Entry 5KSV (X-ray diffraction, 2.19 A resolution); this record covers chains A and B of the 3 polymer chains in the assembly.

Chain A:
Protein: MHC class II HLA-DQ-alpha chain
From: Homo sapiens
UniProtKB: O19705 (O19705_HUMAN); the construct lacks a stretch of the UniProt sequence and is renumbered around it, so the offset changes along the chain: -1 to 9 = UniProt 1-11; 10-52 = UniProt 13-55; 54-191 = UniProt 56-193
Sequence (199 residues; numbered -1 to 197 plus 1 insertion-coded residue; 1 number in that range is skipped by the numbering (no residue carries it; nothing is unmodelled there); the number before each row is that of its first residue; numbers below 1 keep their minus sign (Glu-1 is residue -1)):
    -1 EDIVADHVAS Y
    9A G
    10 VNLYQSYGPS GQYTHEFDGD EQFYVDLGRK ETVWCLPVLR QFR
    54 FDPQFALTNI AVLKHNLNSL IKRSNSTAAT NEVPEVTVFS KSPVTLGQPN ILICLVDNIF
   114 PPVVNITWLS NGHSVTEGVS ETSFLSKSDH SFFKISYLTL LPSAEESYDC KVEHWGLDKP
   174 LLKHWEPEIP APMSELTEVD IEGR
Disordered / not traced: -1 to 0, 181-197
Disulfides: Cys107-Cys163
Construct notes: expression tag (192-197)

Chain B:
Protein: MHC class II HLA-DQ-beta-1
From: Homo sapiens
UniProtKB: O19712 (O19712_HUMAN); numbering as in UniProt (aligned over 1-198)
Sequence (204 residues; each row starts with the number of its first residue):
     1 RDSPEDFVYQ FKGMCYFTNG TERVRLVSRS IYNREEIVRF DSDVGEFRAV TLLGLPAAEY
    61 WNSQKDILER KRAAVDRVCR HNYQLELRTT LQRRVEPTVT ISPSRTEALN HHNLLVCSVT
   121 DFYPAQIKVR WFRNDQEETA GVVSTPLIRN GDWTFQILVM LEMTPQRGDV YTCHVEHPSL
   181 QSPITVEWRA QSESAQSKVD IEGR
Disordered / not traced: 1-2, 105-112, 191-204
Disulfides: Cys15-Cys79, Cys117-Cys173
Construct notes: expression tag (199-204)
What the authors report for this chain:
  - conformationally variable residues (order/disorder transition): Arg105 to His112

How chain A and chain B interact:
Contacting residue pairs (126; chain A residue first):
  Ile1(A) - Tyr16(B)  hydrophobic
  Ile1(A) - Arg25(B)
  Ile1(A) - Arg29(B)
  Val2(A) - Thr18(B)
  Ala3(A) - Tyr16(B)  hydrophobic
  Ala3(A) - Phe17(B)
  Ala3(A) - Thr18(B)
  Asp4(A) - Phe17(B)  hydrogen bond (backbone-backbone)
  Asp4(A) - Thr18(B)
  Asp4(A) - Asn19(B)  hydrogen bond (side chain-backbone)
  His5(A) - Cys15(B)
  His5(A) - Tyr16(B)
  His5(A) - Phe17(B)  hydrogen bond (backbone-backbone)
  His5(A) - Tyr83(B)
  His5(A) - Leu91(B)
  Val6(A) - Met14(B)  hydrophobic
  Val6(A) - Cys15(B)
  Val6(A) - Tyr16(B)  hydrophobic
  Ala7(A) - Gly13(B)
  Ala7(A) - Met14(B)
  Ala7(A) - Cys15(B)  hydrogen bond (backbone-backbone)
  Ser8(A) - Gly13(B)
  Ser8(A) - Met14(B)
  Tyr9(A) - Gly13(B)  hydrogen bond (backbone-backbone)
  Tyr9(A) - Cys15(B)  hydrophobic
  Tyr9(A) - Asn82(B)
  Tyr9(A) - Glu86(B)  hydrogen bond
  Gly9A(A) - Phe11(B)
  Gly9A(A) - Lys12(B)
  Gly9A(A) - Gly13(B)  hydrogen bond (backbone-backbone)
  Val10(A) - Phe11(B)
  Asn11(A) - Tyr9(B)
  Asn11(A) - Gln10(B)
  Asn11(A) - Phe11(B)  hydrogen bond (backbone-backbone)
  Leu12(A) - Val8(B)  hydrophobic
  Leu12(A) - Tyr9(B)
  Tyr13(A) - Val8(B)
  Tyr13(A) - Tyr9(B)  hydrogen bond (backbone-backbone)
  Gln14(A) - Asp6(B)  hydrogen bond
  Gln14(A) - Phe7(B)
  Ser15(A) - Asp6(B)  hydrogen bond
  Ser15(A) - Phe7(B)  hydrogen bond (side chain-backbone)
  Tyr16(A) - Asp6(B)  hydrogen bond (backbone-side chain)
  Phe26(A) - Glu86(B)
  Phe26(A) - Thr90(B)
  Phe26(A) - Leu91(B)  hydrophobic
  Phe26(A) - Trp153(B)
  Asp27(A) - Arg149(B)  hydrogen bond (backbone-side chain)
  Gly28(A) - Arg149(B)
  Asp29(A) - Tyr123(B)
  Asp29(A) - Arg149(B)  salt bridge
  Asp29(A) - Trp153(B)
  Glu30(A) - Trp153(B)  hydrogen bond (backbone-side chain)
  Gln31(A) - Glu86(B)  hydrogen bond
  Gln31(A) - Thr90(B)
  Gln31(A) - Trp153(B)
  Cys44(A) - Trp153(B)
  Leu45(A) - Arg93(B)
  Leu45(A) - Trp153(B)  hydrophobic
  Val47(A) - Thr89(B)
  Leu48(A) - Thr89(B)
  Gln50(A) - Thr89(B)
  Phe51(A) - Leu85(B)  hydrophobic
  Phe51(A) - Arg88(B)
  Phe51(A) - Thr89(B)
  Leu66(A) - Tyr9(B)  hydrophobic
  Leu66(A) - Phe11(B)  hydrophobic
  Asn69(A) - Tyr9(B)  hydrogen bond
  Leu70(A) - Phe7(B)
  Leu70(A) - Tyr9(B)  hydrophobic
  Leu70(A) - Tyr32(B)  hydrophobic
  Leu73(A) - Tyr9(B)  hydrophobic
  Leu73(A) - Tyr32(B)  hydrophobic
  Leu73(A) - Ile37(B)  hydrophobic
  Ile74(A) - Phe7(B)  hydrophobic
  Ile74(A) - Tyr32(B)
  Arg76(A) - Leu52(B)
  Arg76(A) - Leu53(B)  hydrogen bond (side chain-backbone)
  Arg76(A) - Pro56(B)
  Ser77(A) - Tyr32(B)  hydrogen bond
  Ser79(A) - Phe7(B)
  Thr80(A) - Phe7(B)
  Thr80(A) - Tyr32(B)  hydrogen bond (backbone-side chain)
  Thr80(A) - Asn33(B)  hydrogen bond (backbone-side chain)
  Ala81(A) - Asp6(B)
  Ala81(A) - Phe7(B)  hydrophobic
  Ala81(A) - Asn33(B)
  Ala82(A) - Asp6(B)  hydrogen bond (backbone-backbone)
  Ala82(A) - Asn33(B)
  Asn84(A) - Ser3(B)  hydrogen bond
  Glu85(A) - Arg34(B)  salt bridge
  Phe92(A) - Ile148(B)  hydrophobic
  Phe92(A) - Asn150(B)
  Phe92(A) - Gln156(B)
  Ser93(A) - Gln156(B)  hydrogen bond (backbone-side chain)
  Lys94(A) - Thr120(B)
  Lys94(A) - Asp121(B)  salt bridge
  Lys94(A) - Asp152(B)  salt bridge
  Lys94(A) - Thr154(B)  hydrogen bond
  Lys94(A) - Gln156(B)  hydrogen bond (backbone-side chain)
  Pro96(A) - Thr100(B)
  Pro96(A) - Thr120(B)
  Ile106(A) - Asn150(B)
  Phe113(A) - Val8(B)  hydrophobic
  Phe113(A) - Gln10(B)
  Phe113(A) - Asn33(B)
  Phe113(A) - Arg34(B)
  Pro114(A) - Asp6(B)
  Val116(A) - Asp6(B)
  Lys140(A) - Lys12(B)  hydrogen bond (backbone-side chain)
  Asp142(A) - Arg34(B)  salt bridge
  His143(A) - Gln10(B)  hydrogen bond (backbone-side chain)
  His143(A) - Lys12(B)  hydrogen bond
  His143(A) - Ile31(B)
  His143(A) - Arg34(B)
  Ser144(A) - Arg34(B)
  Phe145(A) - Gln10(B)
  Phe146(A) - Arg149(B)
  Ile148(A) - Arg149(B)
  Ile148(A) - Asn150(B)
  Ile148(A) - Gly151(B)
  Tyr150(A) - Asn150(B)  hydrogen bond (side chain-backbone)
  Tyr150(A) - Gly151(B)  hydrogen bond (side chain-backbone)
  Tyr150(A) - Asp152(B)
  Trp168(A) - Ser3(B)
  Trp168(A) - Pro4(B)  hydrophobic
Interface residues without a listed pair, chain A (63 interface residues in all): Asn62, Pro115, Thr135, Ser139
Interface residues without a listed pair, chain B (52 interface residues in all): Glu5, Val27, Glu36, Val78, Phe155

Summary:
63 residues of chain A face 52 of chain B across their interface; the contacts include 31 hydrogen bonds and 5
salt bridges. Among the polar pairs are Asp29(A)-Arg149(B), Glu85(A)-Arg34(B) and Lys94(A)-Asp121(B). From the
paper: conformational variability at Arg105(B).
Here chain A is MHC class II HLA-DQ-alpha chain and chain B is MHC class II HLA-DQ-beta-1, both from Homo
sapiens. Entry 5KSV (Crystal structure of HLA-DQ2.5-CLIP2) was determined by X-ray diffraction, deposited
together with 5KSU.
